9DWH - chains A and I of the 12 polymer chains in the assembly; structure by electron microscopy, 3.30 A resolution.

[Chain A]
Name: Histone H3.2
From: Homo sapiens
Reference sequence: Q71DI3 (H32_HUMAN); residues 1-135 here correspond to UniProt positions 2-136 (UniProt number = residue number + 1)
Sequence (135 residues; row label = number of the first residue in the row):
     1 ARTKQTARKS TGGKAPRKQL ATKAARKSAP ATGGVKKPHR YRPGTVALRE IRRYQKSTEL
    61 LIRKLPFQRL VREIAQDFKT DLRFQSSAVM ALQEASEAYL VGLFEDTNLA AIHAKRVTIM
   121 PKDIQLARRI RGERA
Unresolved in the structure: 1-37
Differences from the reference sequence: engineered mutation Ala-110 (Cys111 in Q71DI3)
UniProt features mapped onto this chain:
  - modified residue: Arg-2 (Asymmetric dimethylarginine), Thr-3 (Phosphothreonine), Lys-4 (Allysine), Gln-5 (5-glutamyl dopamine), Thr-6 (Phosphothreonine), Arg-8 (Citrulline), Lys-9 (N6,N6,N6-trimethyllysine), Ser-10 (ADP-ribosylserine), Thr-11 (Phosphothreonine), Lys-14 (N6-(2-hydroxyisobutyryl)lysine), Arg-17 (Asymmetric dimethylarginine), Lys-18 (N6-(2-hydroxyisobutyryl)lysine), Lys-23 (N6-(2-hydroxyisobutyryl)lysine), Arg-26 (Citrulline), Lys-27 (N6,N6,N6-trimethyllysine), Ser-28 (ADP-ribosylserine), Lys-36 (N6,N6,N6-trimethyllysine), Lys-37 (N6-methyllysine), Tyr-41 (Phosphotyrosine), Lys-56 (N6,N6,N6-trimethyllysine) and 8 more in UniProt
  - lipidation: Lys-18 (N6-decanoyllysine)

[Chain I]
Molecule: 601 I strand (damaged strand 1)
Sequence (117 nucleotides; row label = number of the first residue in the row):
     1 ATCGAGAATC CCGGTGCCGA GGCCGCTCAA TTGGTCGTAG ACAGCTCTAG CACCGCTTAA
    61 ACGCACGTAC GCGCTGTCCC CCGCGTTTTA ACCGCCAAGG GGATTACTCC CTAGTCT

[How chain A and chain I interact]
Contacting residue pairs - 14 pairs, chain A then chain I:
  Arg-42(A) / DA69(I)  salt bridge to the phosphate
  Pro-43(A) / DA69(I)  sugar contact
  Arg-72(A) / DC51(I)  salt bridge to the phosphate
  Arg-83(A) / DG50(I)  phosphate contact
  Arg-83(A) / DC51(I)  phosphate contact
  Phe-84(A) / DG50(I)  sugar contact
  Phe-84(A) / DC51(I)  hydrogen bond to the phosphate
  Gln-85(A) / DG50(I)  phosphate contact
  Ser-86(A) / DG50(I)  phosphate contact
  Arg-116(A) / DG71(I)  phosphate contact
  Arg-116(A) / DC72(I)  phosphate contact
  Val-117(A) / DG71(I)  hydrogen bond to the phosphate
  Thr-118(A) / DG71(I)  hydrogen bond to the phosphate
  Met-120(A) / DC72(I)  phosphate contact
Other interface residues (no listed pair), chain A (13 interface residues in all): Arg-63, Leu-82
Other interface residues (no listed pair), chain I (6 interface residues in all): DA60

[Overview]
Chain A and chain I form an interface of 13 and 6 residues respectively, with 3 hydrogen bonds and 2 salt
bridges. Among the polar pairs are Phe-84(A)/DC51(I), Val-117(A)/DG71(I) and Thr-118(A)/DG71(I).
Chain A is Histone H3.2 (Homo sapiens) and chain I is 601 I strand (damaged strand 1); the structure, DNA
Polymerase Beta bound to a nucleosome containing a 1-nt gap at SHL-4.5 (State 2, composite), was determined by
electron microscopy.
